8S2U - chain A; structure by X-ray diffraction, 1.80 A resolution.

Chain A:
Molecule: Lysozyme C
From: Gallus gallus
Notes: EC 3.2.1.17
UniProt: P00698 (LYSC_CHICK); residues -17 to 129 here correspond to UniProt positions 1-147 (UniProt number = residue number + 18)
Chain sequence (147 residues; row label = number of the first residue in the row; numbers below 1 keep their minus sign (Met-17 is residue -17)):
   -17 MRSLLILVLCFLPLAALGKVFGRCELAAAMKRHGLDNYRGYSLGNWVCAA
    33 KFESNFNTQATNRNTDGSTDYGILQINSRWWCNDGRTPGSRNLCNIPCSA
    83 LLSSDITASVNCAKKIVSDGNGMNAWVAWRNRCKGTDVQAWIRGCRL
Disordered / not traced: -17 to 0
Cystine bridges: Cys6-Cys127, Cys30-Cys115, Cys64-Cys80, Cys76-Cys94
Swiss-Prot annotation at these positions:
  - active site: Glu35, Asp52
  - binding site (substrate): Asp101

Overview:
From UniProt: active-site residues Glu35 and Asp52 and substrate-binding residue Asp101.
Chain A is Lysozyme C (Gallus gallus); the structure, SSX structure of Lysozyme grown in batch conditions, was
determined by X-ray diffraction together with 8S2V, 8S2W and 8S2X from the same study.
